8XV1 - chains A and D; structure by electron microscopy, 3.05 A resolution.

Chain A:
Molecule: Spike glycoprotein
From: Severe acute respiratory syndrome coronavirus 2
Reference sequence: P0DTC2 (SPIKE_SARS2); aligned to UniProt positions 28-1205 over residues 32-1209 (the alignment contains insertions or deletions, so no single offset holds)
Chain sequence (1235 residues; row label = number of the first residue in the row):
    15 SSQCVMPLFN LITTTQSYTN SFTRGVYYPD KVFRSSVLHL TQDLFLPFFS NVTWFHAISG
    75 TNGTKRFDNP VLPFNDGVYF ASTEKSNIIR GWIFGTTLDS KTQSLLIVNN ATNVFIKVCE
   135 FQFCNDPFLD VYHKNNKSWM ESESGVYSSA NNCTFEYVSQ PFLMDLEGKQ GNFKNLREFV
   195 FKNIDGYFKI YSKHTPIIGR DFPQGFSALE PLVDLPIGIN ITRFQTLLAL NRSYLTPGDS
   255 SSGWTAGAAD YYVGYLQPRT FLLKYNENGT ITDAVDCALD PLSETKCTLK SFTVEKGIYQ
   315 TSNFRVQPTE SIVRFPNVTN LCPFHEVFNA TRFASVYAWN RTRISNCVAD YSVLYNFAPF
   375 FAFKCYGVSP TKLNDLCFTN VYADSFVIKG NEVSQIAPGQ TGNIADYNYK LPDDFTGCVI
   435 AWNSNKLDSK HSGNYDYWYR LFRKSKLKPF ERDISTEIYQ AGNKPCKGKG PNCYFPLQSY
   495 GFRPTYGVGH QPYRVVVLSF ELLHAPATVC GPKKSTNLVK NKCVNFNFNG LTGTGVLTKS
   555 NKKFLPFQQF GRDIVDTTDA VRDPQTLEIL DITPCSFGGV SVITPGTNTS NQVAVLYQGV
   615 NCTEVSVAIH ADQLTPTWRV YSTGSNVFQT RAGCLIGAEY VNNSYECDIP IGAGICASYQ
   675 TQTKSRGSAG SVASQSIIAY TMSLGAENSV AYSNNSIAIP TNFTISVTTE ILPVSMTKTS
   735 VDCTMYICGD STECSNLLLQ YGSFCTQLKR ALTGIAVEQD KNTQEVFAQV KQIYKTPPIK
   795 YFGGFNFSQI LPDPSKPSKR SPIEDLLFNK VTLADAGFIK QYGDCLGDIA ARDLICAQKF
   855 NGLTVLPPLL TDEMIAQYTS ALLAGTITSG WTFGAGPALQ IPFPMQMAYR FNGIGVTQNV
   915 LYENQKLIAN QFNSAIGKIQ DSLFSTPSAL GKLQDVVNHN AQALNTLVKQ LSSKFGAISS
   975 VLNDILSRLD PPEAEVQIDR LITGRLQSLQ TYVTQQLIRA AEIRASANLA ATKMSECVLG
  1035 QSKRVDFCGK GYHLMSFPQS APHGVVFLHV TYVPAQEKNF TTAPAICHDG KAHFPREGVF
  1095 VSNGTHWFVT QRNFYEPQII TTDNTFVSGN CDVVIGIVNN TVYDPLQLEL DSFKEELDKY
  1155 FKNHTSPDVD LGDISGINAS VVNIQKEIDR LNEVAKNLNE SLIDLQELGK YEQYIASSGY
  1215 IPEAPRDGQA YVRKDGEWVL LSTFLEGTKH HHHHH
Disordered / not traced: 15-330, 529-1249
Sequence notes: expression tag (15-31, 1210-1249); variant L54 (Ser50 in P0DTC2), F129 (Val127 in P0DTC2), D144 (Gly142 in P0DTC2), S158 (Phe157 in P0DTC2), G159 (Arg158 in P0DTC2), I212 (Leu in P0DTC2), G213 (Val in P0DTC2), F216 (Leu in P0DTC2), N245 (His in P0DTC2), D264 (Ala in P0DTC2), V332 (Ile in P0DTC2), H339 (Gly in P0DTC2), T356 (Lys in P0DTC2), F371 (Ser in P0DTC2), P373 (Ser in P0DTC2), F375 (Ser in P0DTC2), A376 (Thr in P0DTC2), K403 (Arg in P0DTC2), N405 (Asp in P0DTC2), S408 (Arg in P0DTC2), N417 (Lys in P0DTC2), K440 (Asn in P0DTC2), H445 (Val in P0DTC2), S446 (Gly in P0DTC2), D450 (Asn in P0DTC2), W452 (Leu in P0DTC2), K460 (Asn in P0DTC2), N477 (Ser in P0DTC2), K478 (Thr in P0DTC2), K481 (Asn in P0DTC2), K483 (Glu484 in P0DTC2), P485 (Phe486 in P0DTC2), R497 (Gln498 in P0DTC2), Y500 (Asn501 in P0DTC2), H504 (Tyr505 in P0DTC2), K553 (Glu554 in P0DTC2), V569 (Ala570 in P0DTC2), G613 (Asp614 in P0DTC2), S620 (Pro621 in P0DTC2), Y654 (His655 in P0DTC2), K678 (Asn679 in P0DTC2), R680 (Pro681 in P0DTC2), K763 (Asn764 in P0DTC2), Y795 (Asp796 in P0DTC2), F938 (Ser939 in P0DTC2), H953 (Gln954 in P0DTC2), K968 (Asn969 in P0DTC2), L1142 (Pro1143 in P0DTC2); engineered mutation G681 (Arg682 in P0DTC2), S682 (Arg683 in P0DTC2), G684 (Arg685 in P0DTC2), P816 (Phe817 in P0DTC2), P891 (Ala892 in P0DTC2), P898 (Ala899 in P0DTC2), P941 (Ala942 in P0DTC2), P985 (Lys986 in P0DTC2), P986 (Val987 in P0DTC2)
UniProt features mapped onto this chain:
  - region: D1167, S1174, N1177, N1191, E1206 (Heptad repeat 2)
  - glycosylation (N-linked (GlcNAc...) asparagine): N65 (hybrid), N1177 (complex)
Disulfide bonds: C336-C361, C379-C432, C391-C524, C480-C487
Glycans and other covalent adducts: N-acetylglucosamine (NAG) linked to N343, N354
What the authors report for this chain:
  - conformationally variable residues (loop rearrangement): F514 to T522

Chain D:
Molecule: Processed angiotensin-converting enzyme 2
From: Homo sapiens
Reference sequence: Q9BYF1 (ACE2_HUMAN); numbering as in UniProt (aligned over 19-617)
Chain sequence (608 residues; numbered 19 to 626; the number before each row is that of its first residue):
    19 STIEEQAKTF LDKFNHEAED LFYQSSLASW NYNTNITEEN VQNMNNAGDK WSAFLKEQST
    79 LAQMYPLQEI QNLTVKLQLQ ALQQNGSSVL SEDKSKRLNT ILNTMSTIYS TGKVCNPDNP
   139 QECLLLEPGL NEIMANSLDY NERLWAWESW RSEVGKQLRP LYEEYVVLKN EMARANHYED
   199 YGDYWRGDYE VNGVDGYDYS RGQLIEDVEH TFEEIKPLYE HLHAYVRAKL MNAYPSYISP
   259 IGCLPAHLLG DMWGRFWTNL YSLTVPFGQK PNIDVTDAMV DQAWDAQRIF KEAEKFFVSV
   319 GLPNMTQGFW ENSMLTDPGN VQKAVCHPTA WDLGKGDFRI LMCTKVTMDD FLTAHHEMGH
   379 IQYDMAYAAQ PFLLRNGANE GFHEAVGEIM SLSAATPKHL KSIGLLSPDF QEDNETEINF
   439 LLKQALTIVG TLPFTYMLEK WRWMVFKGEI PKDQWMKKWW EMKREIVGVV EPVPHDETYC
   499 DPASLFHVSN DYSFIRYYTR TLYQFQFQEA LCQAAKHEGP LHKCDISNST EAGQKLFNML
   559 RLGKSEPWTL ALENVVGAKN MNVRPLLNYF EPLFTWLKDQ NKNSFVGWST DWSPYADQSG
   619 TKHHHHHH
Disordered / not traced: 615-626
Sequence notes: expression tag (618-626)
UniProt features mapped onto this chain:
  - region (Interaction with SARS-CoV spike glycoprotein): D30 to Y41, M82 to P84, K353 to R357
  - active site: E375 (Proton acceptor), H505 (Proton donor)
  - binding site (chloride): R169, W477, K481
  - binding site (substrate): R273, H345, P346, Y515
  - binding site (Zn(2+)): H374, H378, E402
  - glycosylation (N-linked (GlcNAc...) asparagine): N53, N90, N103, N322, N432, N546
  - mutagenesis: S19 (S19P: Increases slightly the interaction with RBD domain of SARS-CoV-2 spike protein), Q24 to K26 (Slightly inhibits interaction with SARS-CoV spike glycoprotein), Q24 (Q24T: Increases slightly the interaction with RBD domain of SARS-CoV-2 spike protein), A25 (A25V: Increases slightly the interaction with RBD domain of SARS-CoV-2 spike protein), T27 (T27Y: Increases slightly the interaction with RBD domain of SARS-CoV-2 spike protein. In sACE2.v2.2; increases interaction with RBD domain of SARS-CoV-2 spike protein ...), L29 (L29F: Increases slightly the interaction with RBD domain of SARS-CoV-2 spike protein), K31 (K31D: Abolishes interaction with SARS-CoV spike glycoprotein; K31Y: Increases slightly the interaction with RBD domain of SARS-CoV-2 spike protein), N33 (N33D: Increases slightly the interaction with RBD domain of SARS-CoV-2 spike protein), H34 (H34A: Increases slightly the interaction with RBD domain of SARS-CoV-2 spike protein), E37 (E37A: No effect on interaction with SARS-CoV spike glycoprotein), D38 (D38A: No effect on interaction with SARS-CoV spike glycoprotein), L39 (L39R: Increases slightly the interaction with RBD domain of SARS-CoV-2 spike protein), 48 further mutagenesis entries in UniProt
Disulfide bonds: C133-C141, C344-C361, C530-C542
Glycans and other covalent adducts: N-acetylglucosamine (NAG) linked to N53, N90, N322, N432, N546; glycan linked to N103

How chain A and chain D interact:
Residue-residue contacts - 21 pairs, chain A then chain D:
  Y449(A) with D38(D), hydrogen bond; Q42(D)
  Y453(A) with H34(D), hydrogen bond
  F456(A) with T27(D)
  A475(A) with Q24(D)
  N477(A) with S19(D)
  N486(A) with Y83(D), hydrogen bond
  Y488(A) with T27(D); F28(D); Y83(D)
  Q492(A) with H34(D), hydrogen bond (side chain-backbone)
  R497(A) with D38(D), salt bridge; Y41(D); Q42(D), hydrogen bond
  T499(A) with Y41(D), hydrogen bond; D355(D)
  Y500(A) with Y41(D); K353(D)
  G501(A) with K353(D), hydrogen bond (backbone-backbone); G354(D)
  H504(A) with K353(D)
Other interface residues (no listed pair), chain A (17 interface residues in all): L455, G476, F489, L491
Other interface residues (no listed pair), chain D (15 interface residues in all): K31, M82, R357
From the paper, about this interface:
  - residue pairs: Y453(A)-H34(D)

Overview:
17 residues of chain A face 15 of chain D across their interface, with 7 hydrogen bonds and 1 salt bridge.
Among the polar pairs are R497(A)-D38(D), Y449(A)-D38(D) and Y453(A)-H34(D). The authors report a contact
between Y453(A) and H34(D). N-acetylglucosamine is covalently linked to N343(A) and N354(A). From the paper:
conformational variability at F514(A).
Chain A is Spike glycoprotein (Severe acute respiratory syndrome coronavirus 2) and chain D is Processed
angiotensin-converting enzyme 2 (Homo sapiens); the structure, Structure of SARS-CoV-2 BA.2.86 spike RBD in
complex with ACE2 (down state), was determined by electron microscopy, deposited together with 8XUY, 8XUZ,
8XV0, 8XVM and 9IU1.
